8ATH - chains A and H of the 3 polymer chains in the assembly; structure by X-ray diffraction, 2.37 A resolution.

Chain A:
Molecule: Lysosome-associated membrane glycoprotein 1
From: Homo sapiens
UniProt: P11279 (LAMP1_HUMAN); numbering as in UniProt (aligned over 29-195)
Chain sequence (171 residues; each row starts with the number of its first residue):
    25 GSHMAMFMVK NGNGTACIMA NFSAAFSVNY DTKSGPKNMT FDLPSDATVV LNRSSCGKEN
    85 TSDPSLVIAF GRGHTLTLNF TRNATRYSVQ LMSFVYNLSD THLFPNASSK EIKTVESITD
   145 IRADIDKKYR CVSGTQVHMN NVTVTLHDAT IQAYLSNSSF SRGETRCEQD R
Not modelled in the structure: 25-27
Sequence notes: expression tag (25-28)
UniProt features mapped onto this chain:
  - region: R195 (Hinge)
  - glycosylation: N37 (N-linked (GlcNAc...) asparagine), N45 (N-linked (GlcNAc...) asparagine), N62 (N-linked (GlcNAc...) (polylactosaminoglycan) asparagine), N76 (N-linked (GlcNAc...) asparagine), N84 (N-linked (GlcNAc...) asparagine), N103 (N-linked (GlcNAc...) asparagine), N107 (N-linked (GlcNAc...) asparagine), N121 (N-linked (GlcNAc...) (polylactosaminoglycan) asparagine), N130 (N-linked (GlcNAc...) (polylactosaminoglycan) asparagine), N165 (N-linked (GlcNAc...) asparagine), N181 (N-linked (GlcNAc...) asparagine)
  - mutagenesis: N76 (N76S: Complete loss of interaction with Lassa virus protein GPC)
Disulfides: C41-C80, C155-C191
From the paper describing this entry:
  - mutagenesis - G187E: abolished binding to mAD B

Chain H:
Molecule: Fab B Heavy Chain
From: Homo sapiens
Notes: antibody fragment or engineered binder
Chain sequence (234 residues; each row starts with the number of its first residue):
     1 QVQLVQSGAE VKKPGSSVKV SCKASGYIFT NYNIHWVKKS PGQGLEWIGA IYPGNGDAPY
    61 SQKFQGKATL TADTSTSTTY MELSSLRSED TAVYYCVRAN WDVAFAYWGQ GTLVTVSSAS
   121 TKGPSVFPLA PSSKSTSGGT AALGCLVKDY FPEPVTVSWN SGALTSGVHT FPAVLQSSGL
   181 YSLSSVVTVP SSSLGTQTYI CNVNHKPSNT KVDKKVEPKS CDKTHTASHH HHHH
Not modelled in the structure: 130-139, 219-234
Disulfides: C22-C96, C145-C201

Chain A / chain H interface:
Residue-residue contacts - 31 pairs, chain A then chain H:
  N35(A) - I28(H)
  C80(A) - I28(H)
  C80(A) - N31(H)  hydrogen bond (backbone-side chain)
  G81(A) - I28(H)
  E83(A) - T74(H)
  E83(A) - S77(H)
  N84(A) - T74(H)  hydrogen bond (side chain-backbone)
  N84(A) - S75(H)
  R106(A) - N31(H)  hydrogen bond (side chain-backbone)
  R106(A) - Y32(H)
  R106(A) - N33(H)  hydrogen bond
  R106(A) - Y52(H)
  R106(A) - N100(H)  hydrogen bond
  N107(A) - Y52(H)
  N107(A) - N55(H)
  N107(A) - D57(H)
  A108(A) - N33(H)  hydrogen bond (backbone-side chain)
  A108(A) - Y52(H)
  A108(A) - D57(H)  hydrogen bond (backbone-side chain)
  A108(A) - P59(H)
  A108(A) - W101(H)  hydrogen bond (backbone-side chain)
  T109(A) - W101(H)
  I149(A) - N100(H)
  I149(A) - W101(H)
  D150(A) - N100(H)
  D150(A) - W101(H)  hydrogen bond (side chain-backbone)
  D150(A) - D102(H)  hydrogen bond (side chain-backbone)
  Y178(A) - N31(H)
  S180(A) - Y32(H)  hydrogen bond
  S180(A) - F105(H)
  N181(A) - F105(H)
Interface residues without a listed pair, chain A (16 interface residues in all): K82, P88
Interface residues without a listed pair, chain H (16 interface residues in all): T30
Interface features reported in the paper:
  - epitope / paratope residues, chain A: K82(A), R106(A), A108(A), I149(A), D150(A), Y178(A), S180(A)

Overview:
The chain A/chain H interface involves 16 residues from each chain, with 11 hydrogen bonds. Polar pairs
include C80(A)-N31(H), N84(A)-T74(H) and R106(A)-N31(H). UniProt lists one mutagenesis site on chain A. From
the paper: G187E of chain A abolishes binding to mAD B; epitope/paratope residues K82(A), R106(A) and A108(A)
among others.
Chain A is Lysosome-associated membrane glycoprotein 1 and chain H is Fab B Heavy Chain, both from Homo
sapiens; the structure, Crystal structure of LAMP1 in complex with fab-B, was determined by X-ray diffraction.
